PDB entry 8E7J | electron microscopy, 3.10 A resolution | chains A and D of the 5 polymer chains in the assembly

Chain A (and D):
Protein: Transthyretin
From: Homo sapiens
Notes: chain D of this document is another copy of the same molecule, construct and numbering; everything in this record applies to it too
Reference sequence: P02766 (TTHY_HUMAN); residues -19 to 127 here correspond to UniProt positions 1-147 (UniProt number = residue number + 20)
Amino-acid sequence (147 residues; numbered -19 to 127; the number before each row is that of its first residue; numbers below 1 keep their minus sign (Met-19 is residue -19)):
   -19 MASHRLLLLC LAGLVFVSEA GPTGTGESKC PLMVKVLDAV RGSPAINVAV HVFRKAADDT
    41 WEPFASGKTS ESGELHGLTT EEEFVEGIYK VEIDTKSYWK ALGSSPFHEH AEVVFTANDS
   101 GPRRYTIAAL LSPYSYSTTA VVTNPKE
Not modelled in the structure: -19 to 11, 36-63, 123-127
Differences from the reference sequence: variant Ser84 (Ile104 in P02766)
Curated features (UniProtKB/Swiss-Prot):
  - binding site (L-thyroxine): Lys15, Glu54, Ser117
  - modified residue: Cys10 (Sulfocysteine), Glu42 (4-carboxyglutamate), Ser52 (Phosphoserine)
  - glycosylation: Asn98 (N-linked (GlcNAc...) asparagine)
Reported in the primary citation:
  - conformationally variable residues: Gly67

How chain A and chain D interact:
Contacting residue pairs (4; chain A residue first):
  Leu110(A) - Val71(D)  hydrophobic
  Leu111(A) - Val71(D)  hydrophobic
  Ser115(A) - Ser23(D)  hydrogen bond (side chain-backbone)
  Tyr116(A) - Ser23(D)
Also at the interface, not in a pair above, chain A (5 interface residues in all): Pro113
Also at the interface, not in a pair above, chain D (6 interface residues in all): Pro24, Ala25, Asn27, Lys70

Overview:
Chain A and chain D form an interface of 5 and 6 residues respectively, with 1 hydrogen bond. Its one
hydrogen-bonded contact is Ser115(A)-Ser23(D). UniProt lists 3 L-thyroxine-binding residues on chain A. From
the paper: conformational variability at Gly67(A).
Chain A and chain D are both Transthyretin (Homo sapiens); the structure, Cryo-EM structure of cardiac amyloid
fibril from a variant ATTR I84S amyloidosis patient, was determined by electron microscopy, deposited together
with 8TDN, 8TDO and 8E7E.
